Entry 2FNS (X-ray diffraction, 1.85 A resolution); this record covers chains A and B of the 3 polymer chains in the assembly.

[Chain A (and B)]
Molecule: Protease
From: Human immunodeficiency virus 1
Notes: EC 3.4.23.16; chain B of this document is another copy of the same molecule, construct and numbering; everything in this record applies to it too
Reference sequence: O38716 (O38716_9HIV1); residues 1-99 here = UniProt positions 1-99
Amino-acid sequence (99 residues; row label = number of the first residue in the row):
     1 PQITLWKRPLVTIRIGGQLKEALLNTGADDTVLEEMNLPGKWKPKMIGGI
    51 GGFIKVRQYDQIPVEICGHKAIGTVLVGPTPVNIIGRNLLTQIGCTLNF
Differences from the reference sequence: engineered mutation Lys7 (Gln in O38716), Asn25 (Asp in O38716), Val64 (Ile in O38716)
Reported in the primary citation:
  - binding site for Nc-P1 substrate peptide: Gly27, Val82
  - conformationally variable residues (loop rearrangement): Ile50, Gly78 to Asn83

[Interface between chain A and chain B]
Pairs across the interface (95; chain A residue first):
  Pro1(A) - Leu97(B)
  Pro1(A) - Asn98(B)
  Pro1(A) - Phe99(B)  hydrogen bond (backbone-backbone)
  Gln2(A) - Thr96(B)
  Gln2(A) - Leu97(B)
  Gln2(A) - Asn98(B)  hydrogen bond
  Ile3(A) - Thr96(B)
  Ile3(A) - Leu97(B)  hydrogen bond (backbone-backbone)
  Ile3(A) - Phe99(B)  hydrophobic
  Leu5(A) - Thr26(B)
  Leu5(A) - Arg87(B)  hydrogen bond (backbone-side chain)
  Leu5(A) - Leu90(B)  hydrophobic
  Leu5(A) - Thr91(B)
  Leu5(A) - Cys95(B)
  Trp6(A) - Arg87(B)  hydrogen bond (backbone-side chain)
  Trp6(A) - Thr91(B)
  Lys7(A) - Arg87(B)
  Arg8(A) - Asp29(B)  salt bridge
  Arg8(A) - Arg87(B)
  Pro9(A) - Thr26(B)
  Pro9(A) - Arg87(B)
  Pro9(A) - Leu97(B)  hydrophobic
  Leu23(A) - Gly27(B)
  Leu24(A) - Thr26(B)  hydrogen bond (backbone-side chain)
  Leu24(A) - Leu97(B)  hydrophobic
  Asn25(A) - Asn25(B)  hydrogen bond
  Asn25(A) - Thr26(B)
  Asn25(A) - Gly27(B)
  Thr26(A) - Leu5(B)
  Thr26(A) - Pro9(B)
  Thr26(A) - Leu24(B)  hydrogen bond (side chain-backbone)
  Thr26(A) - Asn25(B)
  Thr26(A) - Thr26(B)  hydrogen bond (backbone-side chain)
  Thr26(A) - Leu97(B)
  Gly27(A) - Leu23(B)
  Gly27(A) - Asn25(B)  hydrogen bond (backbone-side chain)
  Asp29(A) - Arg8(B)  salt bridge
  Gly49(A) - Ile50(B)
  Ile50(A) - Gly49(B)
  Ile50(A) - Ile50(B)  hydrogen bond (backbone-backbone)
  Ile50(A) - Ile54(B)  hydrophobic
  Ile50(A) - Pro79(B)
  Ile50(A) - Thr80(B)
  Ile50(A) - Pro81(B)
  Ile50(A) - Ile84(B)  hydrophobic
  Gly51(A) - Ile50(B)
  Gly51(A) - Ile54(B)
  Gly52(A) - Ile50(B)
  Phe53(A) - Ile50(B)
  Ile54(A) - Ile50(B)  hydrophobic
  Cys67(A) - Phe99(B)  hydrophobic
  His69(A) - Phe99(B)
  Pro81(A) - Ile50(B)
  Arg87(A) - Leu5(B)  hydrogen bond (side chain-backbone)
  Arg87(A) - Trp6(B)  hydrogen bond (side chain-backbone)
  Arg87(A) - Lys7(B)
  Arg87(A) - Arg8(B)
  Arg87(A) - Pro9(B)
  Leu90(A) - Leu5(B)  hydrophobic
  Thr91(A) - Leu5(B)
  Thr91(A) - Trp6(B)
  Ile93(A) - Phe99(B)
  Gly94(A) - Asn98(B)
  Gly94(A) - Phe99(B)
  Cys95(A) - Leu5(B)
  Cys95(A) - Leu97(B)  hydrophobic
  Cys95(A) - Asn98(B)
  Cys95(A) - Phe99(B)  hydrophobic
  Thr96(A) - Gln2(B)  hydrogen bond
  Thr96(A) - Ile3(B)
  Thr96(A) - Thr4(B)
  Thr96(A) - Thr96(B)
  Thr96(A) - Leu97(B)
  Thr96(A) - Asn98(B)  hydrogen bond (backbone-backbone)
  Leu97(A) - Pro1(B)
  Leu97(A) - Gln2(B)
  Leu97(A) - Ile3(B)  hydrogen bond (backbone-backbone)
  Leu97(A) - Leu24(B)  hydrophobic
  Leu97(A) - Thr26(B)
  Leu97(A) - Cys95(B)  hydrophobic
  Leu97(A) - Thr96(B)
  Leu97(A) - Leu97(B)  hydrophobic
  Asn98(A) - Pro1(B)
  Asn98(A) - Gln2(B)  hydrogen bond
  Asn98(A) - Gly94(B)
  Asn98(A) - Cys95(B)
  Asn98(A) - Thr96(B)  hydrogen bond (backbone-backbone)
  Asn98(A) - Asn98(B)  hydrogen bond
  Phe99(A) - Pro1(B)  hydrogen bond (backbone-backbone)
  Phe99(A) - Ile3(B)  hydrophobic
  Phe99(A) - Cys67(B)  hydrophobic
  Phe99(A) - His69(B)
  Phe99(A) - Ile93(B)
  Phe99(A) - Gly94(B)
  Phe99(A) - Cys95(B)  hydrophobic
Interface residues without a listed pair, chain A (35 interface residues in all): Thr4, Gly48
Interface residues without a listed pair, chain B (37 interface residues in all): Val32, Gly48, Ile66

[In short]
35 residues of chain A and 37 residues of chain B are in contact; the contacts include 20 hydrogen bonds and 2
salt bridges. Polar contacts include Arg8(A)-Asp29(B), Gln2(A)-Asn98(B) and Leu5(A)-Arg87(B). From the paper:
a binding site for Nc-P1 substrate peptide at Gly27(A) and Val82(A); conformational variability at Ile50(A)
and Gly78(A).
Both chains are Protease (Human immunodeficiency virus 1). Entry 2FNS (Crystal structure of wild-type inactive
(D25N) HIV-1 protease complexed with wild-type HIV-1 NC-p1 substrate) was determined by X-ray diffraction
together with 2FNT from the same study.
